PDB entry 2VKZ | X-ray diffraction, 4.00 A resolution | chains B and H of the 6 polymer chains in the assembly

== Chain B ==
Name: Fatty acid synthase subunit alpha
Source organism: Saccharomyces cerevisiae
Notes: EC 2.3.1.86, 2.3.1.41
UniProtKB: P19097 (FAS2_YEAST); numbering as in UniProt (aligned over 1-1887)
Sequence (1887 residues; each row starts with the number of its first residue):
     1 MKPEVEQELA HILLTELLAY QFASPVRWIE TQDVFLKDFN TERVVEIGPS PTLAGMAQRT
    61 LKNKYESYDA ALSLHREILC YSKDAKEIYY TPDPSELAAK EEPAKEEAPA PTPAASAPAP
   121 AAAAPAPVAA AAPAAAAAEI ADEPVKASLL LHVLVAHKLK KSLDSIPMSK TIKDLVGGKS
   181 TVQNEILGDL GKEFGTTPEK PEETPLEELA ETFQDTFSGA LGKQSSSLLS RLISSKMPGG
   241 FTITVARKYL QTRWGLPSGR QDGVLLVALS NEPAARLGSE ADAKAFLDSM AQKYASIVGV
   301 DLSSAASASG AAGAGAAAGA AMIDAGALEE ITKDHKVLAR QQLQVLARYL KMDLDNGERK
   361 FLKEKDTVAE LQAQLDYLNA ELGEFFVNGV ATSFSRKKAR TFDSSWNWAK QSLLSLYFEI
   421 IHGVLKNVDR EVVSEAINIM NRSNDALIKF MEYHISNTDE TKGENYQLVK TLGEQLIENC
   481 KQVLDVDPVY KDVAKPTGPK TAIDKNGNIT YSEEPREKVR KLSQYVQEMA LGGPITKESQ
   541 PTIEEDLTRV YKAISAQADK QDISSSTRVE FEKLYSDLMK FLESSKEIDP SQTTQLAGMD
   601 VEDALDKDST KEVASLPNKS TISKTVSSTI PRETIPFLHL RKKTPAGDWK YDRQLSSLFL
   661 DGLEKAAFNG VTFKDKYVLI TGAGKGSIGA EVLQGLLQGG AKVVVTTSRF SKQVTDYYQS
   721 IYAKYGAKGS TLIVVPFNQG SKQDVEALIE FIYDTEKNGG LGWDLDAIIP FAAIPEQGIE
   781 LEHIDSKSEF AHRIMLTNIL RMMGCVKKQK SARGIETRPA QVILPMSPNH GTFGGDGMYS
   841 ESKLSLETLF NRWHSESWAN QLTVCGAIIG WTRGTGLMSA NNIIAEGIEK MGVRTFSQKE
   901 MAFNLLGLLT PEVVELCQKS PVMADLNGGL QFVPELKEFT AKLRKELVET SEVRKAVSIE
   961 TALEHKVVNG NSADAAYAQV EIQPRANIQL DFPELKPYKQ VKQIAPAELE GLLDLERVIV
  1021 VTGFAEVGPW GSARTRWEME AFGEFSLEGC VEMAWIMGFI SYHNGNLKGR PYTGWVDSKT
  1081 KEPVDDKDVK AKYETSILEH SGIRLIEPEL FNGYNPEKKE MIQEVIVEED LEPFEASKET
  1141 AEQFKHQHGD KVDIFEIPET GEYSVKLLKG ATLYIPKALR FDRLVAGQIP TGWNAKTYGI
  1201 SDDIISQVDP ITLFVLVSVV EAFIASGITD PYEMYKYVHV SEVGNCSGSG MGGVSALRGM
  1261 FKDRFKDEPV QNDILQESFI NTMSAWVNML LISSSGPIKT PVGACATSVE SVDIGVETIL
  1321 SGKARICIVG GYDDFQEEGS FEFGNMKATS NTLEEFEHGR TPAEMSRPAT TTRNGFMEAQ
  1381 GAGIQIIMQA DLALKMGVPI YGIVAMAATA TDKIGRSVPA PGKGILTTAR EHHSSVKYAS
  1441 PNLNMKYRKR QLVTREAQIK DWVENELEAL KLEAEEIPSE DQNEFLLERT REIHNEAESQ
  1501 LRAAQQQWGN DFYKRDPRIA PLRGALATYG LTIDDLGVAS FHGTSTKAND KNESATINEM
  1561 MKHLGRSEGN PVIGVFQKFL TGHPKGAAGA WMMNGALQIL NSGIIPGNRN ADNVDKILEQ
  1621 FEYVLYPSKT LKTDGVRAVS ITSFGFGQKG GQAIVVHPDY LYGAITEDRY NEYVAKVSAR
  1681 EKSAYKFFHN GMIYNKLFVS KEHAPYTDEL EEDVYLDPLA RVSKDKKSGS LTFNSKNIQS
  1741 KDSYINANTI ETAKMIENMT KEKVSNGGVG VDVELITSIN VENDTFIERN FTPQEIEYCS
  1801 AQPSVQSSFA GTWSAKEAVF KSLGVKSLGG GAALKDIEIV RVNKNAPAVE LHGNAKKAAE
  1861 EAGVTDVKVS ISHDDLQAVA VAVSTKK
Unresolved in the structure: 95-139, 303-327, 541-598, 876-880, 1748-1887
Covalently attached groups: cerulenin (CER) linked to Cys-1305
Curated features (UniProtKB/Swiss-Prot):
  - active site (For beta-ketoacyl synthase activity): Cys-1305, His-1542, His-1583
  - binding site (acetyl-CoA): Asp-1772 to Glu-1774, Tyr-1798, Ser-1808, Glu-1817 to Ser-1827, Arg-1841 to Lys-1844, Ile-1871 to His-1873
  - binding site (Mg(2+)): Asp-1772, Val-1773, Glu-1774, Ser-1872, His-1873
  - modified residue: Ser-50 (Phosphoserine), Ser-180 (O-(pantetheine 4'-phosphoryl)serine), Ser-523 (Phosphoserine), Ser-958 (Phosphoserine), Ser-1440 (Phosphoserine)
  - cross-link: Lys-37 (Glycyl lysine isopeptide (Lys-Gly) (interchain with G-Cter in ubiquitin))
What the authors report for this chain:
  - binding site for cerulenin: Phe-1279, Cys-1305, Phe-1343, His-1542, His-1583, Lys-1585, Phe-1646
  - catalytic residues: Cys-1305, His-1542, His-1583
  - mutagenesis - G1250S (20-80-fold): increased growth in response to cerulenin (citing earlier work)
  - specificity-determining residues: Lys-1413 to Lys-1423, Asn-1549 (proposed by the authors, not directly observed)
  - post-translational modification sites: Ser-180

== Chain H ==
Name: Fatty acid synthase subunit beta
Source organism: Saccharomyces cerevisiae
Notes: EC 2.3.1.86, 3.1.2.14
UniProtKB: P07149 (FAS1_YEAST); residues 1-2051 here = UniProt positions 1-2051
Sequence (2051 residues; numbered 1 to 2051; the number before each row is that of its first residue):
     1 MDAYSTRPLT LSHGSLEHVL LVPTASFFIA SQLQEQFNKI LPEPTEGFAA DDEPTTPAEL
    61 VGKFLGYVSS LVEPSKVGQF DQVLNLCLTE FENCYLEGND IHALAAKLLQ ENDTTLVKTK
   121 ELIKNYITAR IMAKRPFDKK SNSALFRAVG EGNAQLVAIF GGQGNTDDYF EELRDLYQTY
   181 HVLVGDLIKF SAETLSELIR TTLDAEKVFT QGLNILEWLE NPSNTPDKDY LLSIPISCPL
   241 IGVIQLAHYV VTAKLLGFTP GELRSYLKGA TGHSQGLVTA VAIAETDSWE SFFVSVRKAI
   301 TVLFFIGVRC YEAYPNTSLP PSILEDSLEN NEGVPSPMLS ISNLTQEQVQ DYVNKTNSHL
   361 PAGKQVEISL VNGAKNLVVS GPPQSLYGLN LTLRKAKAPS GLDQSRIPFS ERKLKFSNRF
   421 LPVASPFHSH LLVPASDLIN KDLVKNNVSF NAKDIQIPVY DTFDGSDLRV LSGSISERIV
   481 DCIIRLPVKW ETTTQFKATH ILDFGPGGAS GLGVLTHRNK DGTGVRVIVA GTLDINPDDD
   541 YGFKQEIFDV TSNGLKKNPN WLEEYHPKLI KNKSGKIFVE TKFSKLIGRP PLLVPGMTPC
   601 TVSPDFVAAT TNAGYTIELA GGGYFSAAGM TAAIDSVVSQ IEKGSTFGIN LIYVNPFMLQ
   661 WGIPLIKELR SKGYPIQFLT IGAGVPSLEV ASEYIETLGL KYLGLKPGSI DAISQVINIA
   721 KAHPNFPIAL QWTGGRGGGH HSFEDAHTPM LQMYSKIRRH PNIMLIFGSG FGSADDTYPY
   781 LTGEWSTKFD YPPMPFDGFL FGSRVMIAKE VKTSPDAKKC IAACTGVPDD KWEQTYKKPT
   841 GGIVTVRSEM GEPIHKIATR GVMLWKEFDE TIFNLPKNKL VPTLEAKRDY IISRLNADFQ
   901 KPWFATVNGQ ARDLATMTYE EVAKRLVELM FIRSTNSWFD VTWRTFTGDF LRRVEERFTK
   961 SKTLSLIQSY SLLDKPDEAI EKVFNAYPAA REQFLNAQDI DHFLSMCQNP MQKPVPFVPV
  1021 LDRRFEIFFK KDSLWQSEHL EAVVDQDVQR TCILHGPVAA QFTKVIDEPI KSIMDGIHDG
  1081 HIKKLLHQYY GDDESKIPAV EYFGGESPVD VQSQVDSSSV SEDSAVFKAT SSTDEESWFK
  1141 ALAGSEINWR HASFLCSFIT QDKMFVSNPI RKVFKPSQGM VVEISNGNTS SKTVVTLSEP
  1201 VQGELKPTVI LKLLKENIIQ MEMIENRTMD GKPVSLPLLY NFNPDNGFAP ISEVMEDRNQ
  1261 RIKEMYWKLW IDEPFNLDFD PRDVIKGKDF EITAKEVYDF THAVGNNCED FVSRPDRTML
  1321 APMDFAIVVG WRAIIKAIFP NTVDGDLLKL VHLSNGYKMI PGAKPLQVGD VVSTTAVIES
  1381 VVNQPTGKIV DVVGTLSRNG KPVMEVTSSF FYRGNYTDFE NTFQKTVEPV YQMHIKTSKD
  1441 IAVLRSKEWF QLDDEDFDLL NKTLTFETET EVTFKNANIF SSVKCFGPIK VELPTKETVE
  1501 IGIVDYEAGA SHGNPVVDFL KRNGSTLEQK VNLENPIPIA VLDSYTPSTN EPYARVSGDL
  1561 NPIHVSRHFA SYANLPGTIT HGMFSSASVR ALIENWAADS VSSRVRGYTC QFVDMVLPNT
  1621 ALKTSIQHVG MINGRKLIKF ETRNEDDVVV LTGEAEIEQP VTTFVFTGQG SQEQGMGMDL
  1681 YKTSKAAQDV WNRADNHFKD TYGFSILDIV INNPVNLTIH FGGEKGKRIR ENYSAMIFET
  1741 IVDGKLKTEK IFKEINEHST SYTFRSEKGL LSATQFTQPA LTLMEKAAFE DLKSKGLIPA
  1801 DATFAGHSLG EYAALASLAD VMSIESLVEV VFYRGMTMQV AVPRDELGRS NYGMIAINPG
  1861 RVAASFSQEA LQYVVERVGK RTGWLVEIVN YNVENQQYVA AGDLRALDTV TNVLNFIKLQ
  1921 KIDIIELQKS LSLEEVEGHL FEIIDEASKK SAVKPRPLKL ERGFACIPLV GISVPFHSTY
  1981 LMNGVKPFKS FLKKNIIKEN VKVARLAGKY IPNLTAKPFQ VTKEYFQDVY DLTGSEPIKE
  2041 IIDNWEKYEQ S
Unresolved in the structure: 1-4, 1110-1122, 2051
Curated features (UniProtKB/Swiss-Prot):
  - active site: Ser-274 (For acetyltransferase activity), Ser-1808 (For malonyltransferase activity)
  - modified residue: Met-1 (N-acetylmethionine), Thr-733 (Phosphothreonine), Ser-1121 (Phosphoserine)
  - cross-link: Lys-1364 (Glycyl lysine isopeptide (Lys-Gly) (interchain with G-Cter in ubiquitin))

== How chain B and chain H interact ==
Pairs across the interface - 220 pairs, chain B then chain H:
  Met-1(B) / Tyr-2048(H)  hydrophobic
  Lys-2(B) / Gln-2050(H)  hydrogen bond
  Glu-6(B) / Val-2003(H)
  Glu-6(B) / Val-2021(H)
  Gln-7(B) / Lys-1998(H)
  Gln-7(B) / Glu-1999(H)
  Gln-7(B) / Val-2001(H)
  Gln-7(B) / Val-2003(H)
  Glu-8(B) / Lys-1998(H)  salt bridge
  Leu-9(B) / Val-2021(H)  hydrophobic
  Leu-9(B) / Phe-2026(H)
  Leu-9(B) / Ile-2041(H)  hydrophobic
  Leu-9(B) / Lys-2047(H)
  Ala-10(B) / Val-2003(H)  hydrophobic
  Ala-10(B) / Phe-2019(H)
  Ala-10(B) / Val-2021(H)
  His-11(B) / Ile-1996(H)
  His-11(B) / Ile-1997(H)
  His-11(B) / Lys-1998(H)  hydrogen bond (side chain-backbone)
  His-11(B) / Val-2001(H)
  Ile-12(B) / Ile-2041(H)  hydrophobic
  Leu-13(B) / Phe-2019(H)  hydrophobic
  Leu-13(B) / Gln-2020(H)
  Leu-13(B) / Tyr-2025(H)  hydrophobic
  Leu-13(B) / Phe-2026(H)  hydrophobic
  Leu-13(B) / Val-2029(H)  hydrophobic
  Leu-14(B) / Leu-1815(H)  hydrophobic
  Leu-14(B) / Val-1821(H)  hydrophobic
  Leu-14(B) / Ile-1996(H)  hydrophobic
  Leu-14(B) / Leu-2006(H)  hydrophobic
  Leu-14(B) / Tyr-2010(H)  hydrophobic
  Leu-14(B) / Phe-2019(H)  hydrophobic
  Thr-15(B) / Lys-1993(H)
  Glu-16(B) / Lys-1989(H)  salt bridge
  Glu-16(B) / Ser-2035(H)  hydrogen bond
  Glu-16(B) / Pro-2037(H)
  Glu-16(B) / Ile-2038(H)
  Leu-17(B) / Pro-2012(H)  hydrophobic
  Leu-17(B) / Thr-2015(H)
  Leu-17(B) / Phe-2019(H)  hydrophobic
  Leu-17(B) / Tyr-2025(H)
  Leu-17(B) / Val-2029(H)  hydrophobic
  Leu-18(B) / Glu-1811(H)
  Leu-18(B) / Tyr-1812(H)  hydrogen bond (backbone-side chain)
  Leu-18(B) / Leu-1815(H)  hydrophobic
  Leu-18(B) / Leu-1992(H)  hydrophobic
  Leu-18(B) / Ile-1996(H)  hydrophobic
  Leu-18(B) / Tyr-2010(H)
  Ala-19(B) / Leu-1992(H)
  Tyr-20(B) / Met-1982(H)  hydrophobic
  Tyr-20(B) / Val-1985(H)  hydrophobic
  Tyr-20(B) / Leu-2014(H)
  Tyr-20(B) / Thr-2033(H)
  Tyr-20(B) / Gly-2034(H)  hydrogen bond (side chain-backbone)
  Tyr-20(B) / Ser-2035(H)  hydrogen bond
  Gln-21(B) / Ser-1808(H)
  Gln-21(B) / Glu-1811(H)
  Gln-21(B) / Arg-1834(H)
  Gln-21(B) / His-1977(H)  hydrogen bond (backbone-side chain)
  Gln-21(B) / Asn-2013(H)  hydrogen bond
  Phe-22(B) / Thr-1837(H)
  Phe-22(B) / Met-1838(H)  hydrophobic
  Phe-22(B) / His-1977(H)  hydrogen bond (backbone-backbone)
  Phe-22(B) / Leu-1981(H)
  Phe-22(B) / Phe-1988(H)  hydrophobic
  Ala-23(B) / His-1977(H)
  Ala-23(B) / Ser-1978(H)  hydrogen bond (backbone-backbone)
  Ala-23(B) / Met-1982(H)  hydrophobic
  Ser-24(B) / His-1977(H)
  Ser-24(B) / Leu-2014(H)
  Pro-25(B) / Ile-1888(H)
  Pro-25(B) / Val-1889(H)
  Pro-25(B) / His-1977(H)
  Pro-25(B) / Asn-2013(H)
  Val-26(B) / His-1807(H)
  Val-26(B) / Val-1889(H)  hydrogen bond (backbone-backbone)
  Val-26(B) / Asn-1890(H)
  Val-26(B) / Tyr-1891(H)  hydrogen bond (backbone-backbone)
  Val-26(B) / His-1977(H)
  Val-26(B) / Asn-2013(H)
  Arg-27(B) / Tyr-1891(H)
  Arg-27(B) / Asn-2013(H)
  Arg-27(B) / Leu-2014(H)  hydrogen bond (side chain-backbone)
  Arg-27(B) / Thr-2015(H)
  Arg-27(B) / Ala-2016(H)
  Arg-27(B) / Leu-2032(H)
  Trp-28(B) / Val-1665(H)  hydrophobic
  Trp-28(B) / Ala-1805(H)  hydrophobic
  Trp-28(B) / Gly-1806(H)
  Trp-28(B) / Tyr-1891(H)  hydrogen bond (backbone-backbone)
  Trp-28(B) / Asn-1892(H)
  Ile-29(B) / Gln-1868(H)
  Ile-29(B) / Tyr-1891(H)  hydrogen bond (backbone-backbone)
  Ile-29(B) / Asn-1892(H)
  Ile-29(B) / Val-1893(H)
  Ile-29(B) / Glu-1894(H)
  Ile-29(B) / Tyr-1898(H)  hydrophobic
  Glu-30(B) / Ala-2016(H)
  Thr-31(B) / Ile-2011(H)
  Thr-31(B) / Ala-2016(H)
  Gln-32(B) / Asn-1892(H)
  Val-34(B) / Ile-2011(H)  hydrophobic
  Val-34(B) / Ala-2016(H)
  Val-34(B) / Pro-2018(H)  hydrophobic
  Phe-35(B) / Thr-1663(H)
  Phe-39(B) / Thr-1803(H)
  Phe-39(B) / Gly-2008(H)
  Asn-40(B) / Val-1661(H)
  Thr-41(B) / Val-1661(H)
  Thr-41(B) / Thr-1663(H)  hydrogen bond
  Glu-42(B) / Arg-1604(H)  salt bridge
  Glu-42(B) / Val-1661(H)  hydrogen bond (backbone-backbone)
  Arg-43(B) / Gln-1659(H)  hydrogen bond
  Arg-43(B) / Pro-1660(H)
  Arg-43(B) / Val-1661(H)  hydrogen bond (backbone-backbone)
  Arg-43(B) / Thr-1662(H)
  Arg-43(B) / Thr-1663(H)  hydrogen bond (backbone-backbone)
  Val-44(B) / Thr-1663(H)
  Val-45(B) / Thr-1663(H)  hydrogen bond (backbone-backbone)
  Val-45(B) / Phe-1664(H)
  Val-45(B) / Val-1665(H)  hydrogen bond (backbone-backbone)
  Glu-46(B) / Val-1665(H)
  Glu-46(B) / Thr-1667(H)  hydrogen bond
  Ile-47(B) / Phe-1664(H)  hydrophobic
  Ile-47(B) / Val-1665(H)  hydrogen bond (backbone-backbone)
  Ile-47(B) / Phe-1666(H)  hydrophobic
  Ile-47(B) / Thr-1667(H)  hydrogen bond (backbone-backbone)
  Ile-47(B) / Glu-1785(H)
  Ile-47(B) / Phe-1789(H)  hydrophobic
  Ile-47(B) / Leu-1792(H)  hydrophobic
  Gly-48(B) / Thr-1667(H)
  Pro-49(B) / Ser-1671(H)
  Pro-49(B) / Met-1676(H)  hydrophobic
  Pro-49(B) / Leu-1781(H)  hydrophobic
  Pro-49(B) / Met-1784(H)
  Ser-50(B) / Ser-1671(H)
  Thr-52(B) / Thr-1667(H)
  Leu-53(B) / Phe-1666(H)
  Leu-53(B) / Thr-1667(H)
  Met-56(B) / Asn-1892(H)
  Met-56(B) / Val-1893(H)  hydrophobic
  Met-56(B) / Gln-1897(H)
  Arg-59(B) / Gln-1896(H)
  Arg-59(B) / Gln-1897(H)
  Asn-63(B) / Val-1893(H)
  Asn-63(B) / Gln-1896(H)  hydrogen bond
  Lys-64(B) / Glu-1894(H)  salt bridge
  Tyr-81(B) / Leu-1680(H)
  Tyr-81(B) / Ala-1788(H)
  Tyr-81(B) / Leu-1792(H)  hydrophobic
  Ile-88(B) / Leu-1792(H)  hydrophobic
  Ile-88(B) / Leu-1797(H)
  Tyr-89(B) / Asp-1791(H)  hydrogen bond
  Tyr-89(B) / Leu-1792(H)
  Tyr-89(B) / Leu-1797(H)  hydrophobic
  Tyr-90(B) / Ile-1537(H)
  Tyr-90(B) / Lys-1636(H)
  Tyr-90(B) / Gln-1659(H)  hydrogen bond
  Thr-91(B) / Glu-1534(H)
  Glu-949(B) / Ser-1438(H)  hydrogen bond
  Glu-949(B) / Lys-1439(H)
  Ala-956(B) / Val-1443(H)
  Val-957(B) / Ser-1446(H)
  Glu-960(B) / Lys-1447(H)
  Glu-960(B) / Phe-1519(H)
  Glu-960(B) / Arg-1522(H)  salt bridge
  Glu-960(B) / Asn-1523(H)  hydrogen bond
  Leu-963(B) / Arg-1522(H)
  Glu-964(B) / Lys-1447(H)  salt bridge
  Glu-964(B) / Pro-1515(H)
  Val-967(B) / His-1512(H)
  Val-967(B) / Gly-1513(H)  hydrogen bond (backbone-backbone)
  Val-967(B) / Asn-1514(H)
  Val-967(B) / Pro-1515(H)
  Val-967(B) / Asp-1518(H)
  Val-968(B) / Tyr-1506(H)
  Val-968(B) / Ser-1511(H)
  Val-968(B) / His-1512(H)  hydrogen bond (backbone-backbone)
  Val-968(B) / Pro-1515(H)  hydrophobic
  Gly-970(B) / His-1512(H)
  Gln-979(B) / Gln-968(H)
  Val-980(B) / Arg-952(H)
  Val-980(B) / Leu-964(H)
  Val-980(B) / Ser-965(H)  hydrogen bond (backbone-backbone)
  Val-980(B) / Gln-968(H)  hydrogen bond (backbone-side chain)
  Glu-981(B) / Lys-962(H)  salt bridge
  Glu-981(B) / Thr-963(H)
  Ile-982(B) / Glu-955(H)
  Ile-982(B) / Glu-956(H)
  Ile-982(B) / Lys-962(H)
  Ile-982(B) / Thr-963(H)  hydrogen bond (backbone-backbone)
  Ile-982(B) / Ser-965(H)
  Gln-983(B) / Glu-956(H)
  Gln-983(B) / Lys-962(H)
  Pro-984(B) / Glu-956(H)
  Pro-984(B) / Thr-959(H)
  Pro-984(B) / Lys-960(H)
  Arg-985(B) / Arg-953(H)
  Arg-985(B) / Glu-956(H)  salt bridge
  Arg-985(B) / Arg-957(H)
  Ala-986(B) / Arg-957(H)  hydrogen bond (backbone-side chain)
  Asn-987(B) / Arg-957(H)
  Asn-987(B) / Gln-993(H)
  Gln-989(B) / Gln-993(H)  hydrogen bond
  Glu-1048(B) / Lys-960(H)  salt bridge
  Tyr-1062(B) / Asp-1001(H)  hydrogen bond
  Asn-1064(B) / Asp-1001(H)
  Thr-1073(B) / Gln-998(H)
  Thr-1073(B) / Asp-1001(H)
  Lys-1682(B) / Glu-992(H)
  Lys-1682(B) / Phe-994(H)
  Ser-1683(B) / Phe-994(H)
  Tyr-1685(B) / Gln-993(H)  hydrogen bond
  Tyr-1685(B) / Phe-994(H)
  Tyr-1685(B) / Asn-996(H)  hydrogen bond
  His-1689(B) / Asn-996(H)
  His-1689(B) / Ala-997(H)
  Asn-1690(B) / Ala-997(H)
  Ile-1693(B) / Gln-998(H)
  Tyr-1694(B) / Asp-1001(H)  hydrogen bond
Also at the interface, not in a pair above, chain B (91 interface residues in all): Val-5, Thr-60, Glu-952, Val-953, Asn-969, Ala-978, Lys-1686
Also at the interface, not in a pair above, chain H (133 interface residues in all): Ala-915, Ser-961, His-1002, Ala-1442, Ala-1510, Leu-1533, His-1628, Met-1631, Lys-1795, Phe-1976, Asp-2028

== Summary ==
Chain B and chain H form an interface of 91 and 133 residues respectively; the contacts include 41 hydrogen
bonds and 9 salt bridges. Polar pairs include Glu-8(B)/Lys-1998(H), Glu-16(B)/Lys-1989(H) and
Glu-42(B)/Arg-1604(H). The paper reports catalytic residues Cys-1305(B), His-1542(B) and His-1583(B); G1250S
of chain B increases growth in response to cerulenin.
Here chain B is Fatty acid synthase subunit alpha and chain H is Fatty acid synthase subunit beta, both from
Saccharomyces cerevisiae. Entry 2VKZ (Structure of the cerulenin-inhibited fungal fatty acid synthase type I
multienzyme complex) was determined by X-ray diffraction.
